PDB entry 7AEW | X-ray diffraction, 1.20 A resolution | chains AAA and BBB of the 3 polymer chains in the assembly

Chain AAA:
Name: 14-3-3 protein sigma
From: Homo sapiens
Reference sequence: P31947 (1433S_HUMAN); residue numbers follow UniProt; this construct covers 1-231
Sequence (236 residues; row label = number of the first residue in the row; numbers below 1 keep their minus sign (Gly-4 is residue -4)):
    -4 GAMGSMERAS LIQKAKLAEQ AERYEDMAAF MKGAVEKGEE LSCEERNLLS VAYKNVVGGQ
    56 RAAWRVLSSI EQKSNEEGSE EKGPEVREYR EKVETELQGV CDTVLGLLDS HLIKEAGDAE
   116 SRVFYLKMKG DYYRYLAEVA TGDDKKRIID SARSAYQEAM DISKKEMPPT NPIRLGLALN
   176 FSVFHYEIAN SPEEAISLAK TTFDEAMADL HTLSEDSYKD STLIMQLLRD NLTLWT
Construct notes: expression tag (-4 to 0)
Swiss-Prot annotation at these positions:
  - site (Interaction with phosphoserine on interacting protein): Arg56, Arg129
  - modified residue (Phosphoserine): Ser5, Ser74
Metal / ion sites: Na+ site 1 near Glu2 (its only coordinating residue here); Na+ site 2: Gln8, Lys77, Glu80; Na+ site 3: Glu35, Glu110, Glu188; Na+ site 4: Glu75, Glu161

Chain BBB:
Name: Aminopeptidase N
Notes: EC 3.4.11.2
Reference sequence: P15144 (AMPN_HUMAN); numbering as in UniProt (aligned over 36-73)
Sequence (38 residues; numbered 36 to 73; the number before each row is that of its first residue):
    36 EKNKNANSSP VASTTPSASA TTNPASATTL DQSKAWNR
Disordered / not traced: 36-59, 67-73
Modified / non-standard residues: Ser43 (phosphoserine; SEP); Thr63 (phosphothreonine; TPO)
From the paper describing this entry:
  - post-translational modification sites: Ser43, Thr63
  - binding site for 14-3-3 protein sigma (chain AAA): Thr63

Chain AAA / chain BBB interface:
Pairs across the interface - 26 pairs, chain AAA then chain BBB:
  Asn42(AAA) - Asp66(BBB)
  Ser45(AAA) - Asp66(BBB)
  Val46(AAA) - Asp66(BBB)
  Lys49(AAA) - Thr63(BBB)
  Lys49(AAA) - Thr64(BBB)  hydrogen bond (side chain-backbone)
  Lys49(AAA) - Leu65(BBB)
  Arg56(AAA) - Thr63(BBB)
  Lys122(AAA) - Thr64(BBB)  hydrogen bond
  Arg129(AAA) - Thr63(BBB)
  Tyr130(AAA) - Thr63(BBB)
  Gly171(AAA) - Thr64(BBB)
  Leu174(AAA) - Ala62(BBB)
  Leu174(AAA) - Thr63(BBB)
  Leu174(AAA) - Thr64(BBB)
  Asn175(AAA) - Thr63(BBB)
  Asn175(AAA) - Thr64(BBB)  hydrogen bond (side chain-backbone)
  Val178(AAA) - Ser61(BBB)
  Val178(AAA) - Ala62(BBB)
  Val178(AAA) - Thr63(BBB)
  Glu182(AAA) - Ser61(BBB)  hydrogen bond
  Leu222(AAA) - Ala62(BBB)  hydrophobic
  Asn226(AAA) - Ser61(BBB)
  Asn226(AAA) - Ala62(BBB)  hydrogen bond (side chain-backbone)
  Leu229(AAA) - Ala60(BBB)
  Leu229(AAA) - Ser61(BBB)
  Trp230(AAA) - Ser61(BBB)  hydrogen bond

In short:
Chain AAA and chain BBB form an interface of 17 and 7 residues respectively, with 6 hydrogen bonds. Polar
pairs include Lys49(AAA)-Thr64(BBB), Lys122(AAA)-Thr64(BBB) and Asn175(AAA)-Thr64(BBB). Gln8(AAA), Lys77(AAA)
and Glu80(AAA) coordinate Na+ site 2. The paper reports a binding site for 14-3-3 protein sigma (chain AAA) at
Thr63(BBB); modification sites Ser43(BBB) and Thr63(BBB).
Here chain AAA is 14-3-3 protein sigma (Homo sapiens) and chain BBB is Aminopeptidase N. Entry 7AEW (14-3-3
sigma bound to bis-phosphorylated aminopeptidase N (APN, CD13) via canonical and non-canonical binding motifs)
was determined by X-ray diffraction together with 6XWD from the same study.
